Entry 5QJ1 (X-ray diffraction, 2.17 A resolution); this record covers chain A.

== Chain A ==
Molecule: RNA-dependent RNA polymerase
Organism: Hepacivirus C
Notes: EC 2.7.7.48; fragment: n-terminal catalytic region
UniProt: R9THT8 (R9THT8_9HEPC); residues 1-573 here correspond to UniProt positions 2443-3015 (UniProt number = residue number + 2442)
Amino-acid sequence (574 residues; row label = number of the first residue in the row; numbering starts at 0):
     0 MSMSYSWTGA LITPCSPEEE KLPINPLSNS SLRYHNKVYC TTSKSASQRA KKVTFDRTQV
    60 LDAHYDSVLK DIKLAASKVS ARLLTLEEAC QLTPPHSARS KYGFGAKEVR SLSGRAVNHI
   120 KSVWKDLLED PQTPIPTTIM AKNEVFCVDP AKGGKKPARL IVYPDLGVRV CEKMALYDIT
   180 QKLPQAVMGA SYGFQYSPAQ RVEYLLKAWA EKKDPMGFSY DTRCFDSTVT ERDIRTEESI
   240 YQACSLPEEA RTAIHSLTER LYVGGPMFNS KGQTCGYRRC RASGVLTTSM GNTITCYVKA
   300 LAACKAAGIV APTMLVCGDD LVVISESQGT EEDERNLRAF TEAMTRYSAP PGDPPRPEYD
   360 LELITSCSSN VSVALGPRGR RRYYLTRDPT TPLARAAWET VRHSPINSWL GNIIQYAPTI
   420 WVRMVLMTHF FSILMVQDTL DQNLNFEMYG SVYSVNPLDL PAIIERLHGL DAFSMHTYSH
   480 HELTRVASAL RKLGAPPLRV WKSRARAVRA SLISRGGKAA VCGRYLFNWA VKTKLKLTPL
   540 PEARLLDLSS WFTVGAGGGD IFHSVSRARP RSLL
Disordered / not traced: 0, 149-152, 548-573
Construct notes: initiating methionine (0); engineered mutation S30 (Leu2472 in R9THT8)
Small-molecule neighbours: J6J (6-(ethylamino)-2-(4-fluorophenyl)-5-(3-{[1-(5-fluoropyrimidin-2-yl)cyclopropyl]carbamoyl}-4-methoxyphenyl)-N-methyl-1-benzofuran-3-carboxamide): F193, Q194, Y195, S196, P197, R200, L204, L314, V315, C316, D319, L320, V321, L360, I363, S365, C366, S368, N369, L384, I413, Q414, Y415, M447, Y448, L466
What the authors report for this chain:
  - binding site for J6J: Y195, R200, Q414
  - specificity-determining residues: Q414 (proposed by the authors, not directly observed)

== In short ==
Chain A binds compound J6J. From the paper: a binding site for J6J at Y195, R200 and Q414; the specificity
determinant Q414.
Chain A is RNA-dependent RNA polymerase (Hepacivirus C); the structure, CRYSTAL STRUCTURE OF THE HEPATITIS C
VIRUS GENOTYPE 2A STRAIN JFH1 L30S NS5B RNA-DEPENDENT RNA POLYMERASE ..., was determined by X-ray diffraction,
deposited together with 5QJ0.
